PDB entry 9I62 | electron microscopy, 2.64 A resolution | chains F and L of the 12 polymer chains in the assembly

== Chain F ==
Name: DNA repair protein RAD51 homolog 1
Source organism: Homo sapiens
Reference sequence: Q06609 (RAD51_HUMAN); residues 1-339 here = UniProt positions 1-339
Amino-acid sequence (339 residues; row label = number of the first residue in the row):
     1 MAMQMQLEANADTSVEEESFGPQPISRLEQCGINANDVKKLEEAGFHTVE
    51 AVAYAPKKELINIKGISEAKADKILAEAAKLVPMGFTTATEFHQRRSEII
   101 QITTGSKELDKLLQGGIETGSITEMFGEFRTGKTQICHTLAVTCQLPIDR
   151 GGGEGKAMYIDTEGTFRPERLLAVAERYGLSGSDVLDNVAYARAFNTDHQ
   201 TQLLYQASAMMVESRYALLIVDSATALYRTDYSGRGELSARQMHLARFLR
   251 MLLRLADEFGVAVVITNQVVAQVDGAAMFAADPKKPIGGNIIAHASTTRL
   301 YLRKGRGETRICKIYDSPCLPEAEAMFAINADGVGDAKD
Not modelled in the structure: 1-20
Bound ions: Ca2+ site 1: Thr134, Glu163 (together with ATP); Ca2+ site 2: Ala293, Ser296, Asp316 (together with ATP)
Small-molecule neighbours:
  - ATP (adenosine-5'-triphosphate), molecule 1: Glu128, Phe129, Arg130, Thr131, Gly132, Lys133, Thr134, Gln135, Glu163, Arg170, Arg310, Ile329, Asn330, Ala331
  - ATP, molecule 2: Ala293, His294, Ser296, Tyr315, Asp316, Ser317, Pro318, Cys319, Leu320, Pro321, Glu322
What the authors report for this chain:
  - binding site for the 50-nt DNA strand: Phe279
  - binding site for the 50-nt DNA strand (chain L): Gly65, Lys70, Phe279, Lys284, Arg303 to Lys313
  - mutagenesis - K39A/K40A, K70A/K73A, F279A, R303A, K304A, R306A, K313A: decreased catalytic activity
  - mutagenesis - R303A, K304A, R306A, K313A: decreased binding to ssDNA
  - mutagenesis - F279A: unchanged binding to ssDNA
  - mutagenesis - K304A: unchanged binding to dsDNA
  - conformationally variable residues (order/disorder transition): Gln272 to Pro283

== Chain L ==
Molecule: 50-nt DNA strand
Sequence (50 nucleotides; row label = number of the first residue in the row; numbers below 1 keep their minus sign (DT-4 is residue -4)):
    -4 TGGAGGTGCATCGAGCTCGCGACAAACCTTCTATGTTGAGCGTCAGTCGG
Not modelled in the structure: -4 to 0, 42-45

== How chain F and chain L interact ==
Contacting residue pairs - 9 pairs, chain F then chain L:
  Ala276(F) - DT24(L)  base contact
  Met278(F) - DT24(L)  base contact
  Phe279(F) - DT24(L)  base contact
  Phe279(F) - DT25(L)  base contact
  Phe279(F) - DC26(L)  base contact
  Ala281(F) - DC26(L)  hydrogen bond to the base
  Arg303(F) - DT27(L)  salt bridge to the phosphate
  Arg306(F) - DA28(L)  salt bridge to the phosphate
  Arg306(F) - DT29(L)  salt bridge to the phosphate
Interface residues without a listed pair, chain F (8 interface residues in all): Ala277, Ala280

== In short ==
The interface between chain F and chain L involves 8 residues on one side and 6 on the other; the contacts
include 1 hydrogen bond and 3 salt bridges. Polar contacts include Ala281(F)-DC26(L), Arg303(F)-DT27(L) and
Arg306(F)-DA28(L). The paper reports a binding site for the 50-nt DNA strand (chain L) at Gly65(F), Lys70(F)
and Phe279(F) among others; K39A/K40A, K70A/K73A and F279A of chain F, among others, reduce catalytic
activity; 7 substitutions were tested in all.
Here chain F is DNA repair protein RAD51 homolog 1 (Homo sapiens) and chain L is a 50-nt DNA strand. Entry
9I62 (CryoEM structure of a RAD51 D-loop) was determined by electron microscopy.
